4C56 - chains J and L of the 6 polymer chains in the assembly; structure by X-ray diffraction, 2.90 A resolution.

== Chain J ==
Molecule: HLA class II histocompatibility antigen, dr alpha chain
From: Homo sapiens
Notes: fragment: immunoglobulin domain
UniProtKB: P01903 (DRA_HUMAN); residues 1-182 here correspond to UniProt positions 26-207 (UniProt number = residue number + 25)
Chain sequence (182 residues; each row starts with the number of its first residue):
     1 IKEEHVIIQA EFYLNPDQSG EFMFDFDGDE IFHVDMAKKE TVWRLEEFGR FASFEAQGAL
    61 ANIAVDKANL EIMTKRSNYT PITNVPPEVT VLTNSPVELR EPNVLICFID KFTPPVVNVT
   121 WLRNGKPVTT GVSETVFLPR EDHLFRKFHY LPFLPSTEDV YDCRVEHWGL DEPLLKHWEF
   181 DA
Disordered / not traced: 1-2, 181-182
Disulfides: Cys107-Cys163

== Chain L ==
Molecule: Hemagglutinin
Notes: fragment: ha peptide, residues 327-339
UniProtKB: Q03909 (HEMA_I89A7); residues 1-13 here correspond to UniProt positions 327-339 (UniProt number = residue number + 326)
Chain sequence (13 residues; numbered 1 to 13; the number before each row is that of its first residue):
     1 PKYVKQNTLK LAT

== Chain J / chain L interface ==
Residue-residue contacts - 35 pairs, chain J then chain L:
  Gln9(J) with Lys5(L); Gln6(L), hydrogen bond (side chain-backbone)
  Glu11(J) with Thr8(L)
  Phe22(J) with Lys5(L)
  Phe24(J) with Val4(L)
  Ile31(J) with Tyr3(L)
  Phe32(J) with Tyr3(L), hydrophobic
  Trp43(J) with Tyr3(L), hydrophobic
  Phe51(J) with Pro1(L)
  Ala52(J) with Pro1(L); Tyr3(L), hydrophobic
  Ser53(J) with Pro1(L), hydrogen bond (backbone-backbone); Lys2(L), hydrogen bond; Tyr3(L), hydrogen bond (backbone-backbone)
  Phe54(J) with Lys2(L); Tyr3(L); Lys5(L)
  Glu55(J) with Lys2(L)
  Gly58(J) with Lys5(L)
  Asn62(J) with Lys5(L), hydrogen bond; Gln6(L), hydrogen bond (side chain-backbone); Asn7(L); Thr8(L), hydrogen bond (backbone-side chain)
  Val65(J) with Thr8(L); Leu9(L); Lys10(L)
  Asp66(J) with Thr8(L)
  Asn69(J) with Leu9(L), hydrogen bond (side chain-backbone); Lys10(L); Leu11(L), hydrogen bond (side chain-backbone)
  Ile72(J) with Leu11(L), hydrophobic; Ala12(L); Thr13(L)
  Met73(J) with Leu11(L), hydrophobic
  Arg76(J) with Ala12(L), hydrogen bond (side chain-backbone)
Also at the interface, not in a pair above, chain J (22 interface residues in all): Ala59, Ala61

== Summary ==
Chain J and chain L form an interface of 22 and 13 residues respectively, with 10 hydrogen bonds. Polar pairs
include Gln9(J)-Gln6(L), Ser53(J)-Lys2(L) and Asn62(J)-Lys5(L).
Here chain J is HLA class II histocompatibility antigen, dr alpha chain (Homo sapiens) and chain L is
Hemagglutinin. Entry 4C56 (X-ray structure of the complex between staphylococcal enterotoxin B, T cell
receptor and major histocompatibility complex ...) was determined by X-ray diffraction.
